3GWW - chain A; structure by X-ray diffraction, 2.46 A resolution.

# Chain A
Molecule: Transporter
Source organism: Aquifex aeolicus
UniProtKB: O67854 (O67854_AQUAE); residue numbers follow UniProt; this construct covers 1-513
Sequence (515 residues; row label = number of the first residue in the row):
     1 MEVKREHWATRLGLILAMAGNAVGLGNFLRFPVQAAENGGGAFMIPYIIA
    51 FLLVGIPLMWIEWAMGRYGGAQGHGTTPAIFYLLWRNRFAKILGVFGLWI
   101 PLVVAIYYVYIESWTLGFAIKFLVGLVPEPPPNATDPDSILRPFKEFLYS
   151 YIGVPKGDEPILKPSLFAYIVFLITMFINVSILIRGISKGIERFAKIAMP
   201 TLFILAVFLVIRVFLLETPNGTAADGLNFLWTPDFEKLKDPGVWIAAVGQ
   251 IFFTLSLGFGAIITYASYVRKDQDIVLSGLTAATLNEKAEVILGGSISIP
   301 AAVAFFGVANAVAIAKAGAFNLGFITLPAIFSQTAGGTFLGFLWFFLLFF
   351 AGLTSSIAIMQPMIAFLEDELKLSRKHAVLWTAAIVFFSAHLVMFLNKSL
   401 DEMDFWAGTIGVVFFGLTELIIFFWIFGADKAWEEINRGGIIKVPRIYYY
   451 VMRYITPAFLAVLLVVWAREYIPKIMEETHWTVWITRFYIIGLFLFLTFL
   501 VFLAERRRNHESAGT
Disordered / not traced: 1-4, 132-136, 511-515
Differences from the reference sequence: expression tag (514-515)
Ion coordination: Na+ site 1: Gly-20, Val-23, Ala-351, Thr-354, Ser-355; Na+ site 2: Ala-22, Asn-27, Thr-254, Asn-286 (together with leucine)
Small-molecule neighbours:
  - leucine (LEU): Asn-21, Ala-22, Gly-24, Leu-25, Gly-26, Asn-27, Val-104, Tyr-108, Phe-253, Thr-254, Leu-255, Ser-256, Phe-259, Ser-355, Ile-359
  - Fluoxetine (SFX; (3S)-N-methyl-3-phenyl-3-[4-(trifluoromethyl)phenoxy]propan-1-amine): Leu-25, Gly-26, Leu-29, Arg-30, Val-33, Gln-34, Tyr-107, Tyr-108, Ile-111, Phe-253, Ala-319, Phe-320, Leu-400, Asp-401, Asp-404
What the authors report for this chain:
  - binding site for Fluoxetine: Leu-25, Gly-26, Leu-29, Arg-30, Tyr-108, Phe-253, Asp-401
  - binding site for leucine: Leu-25, Gly-26, Tyr-108, Phe-253
  - conformationally variable residues (side-chain flip): Arg-30
  - contacts within the chain: Arg-30/Asp-404 (salt bridge)

# In short
Bound to chain A: leucine and Fluoxetine. Gly-20, Val-23, Ala-351, Thr-354 and Ser-355 form the Na+ site 1.
Ala-22, Asn-27, Thr-254 and Asn-286 form the Na+ site 2. The paper reports a binding site for Fluoxetine at
Leu-25, Gly-26 and Leu-29 among others; a binding site for leucine at Leu-25, Gly-26 and Tyr-108 among others.
Chain A is Transporter (Aquifex aeolicus); the structure, Leucine transporter LeuT in complex with
S-fluoxetine, was determined by X-ray diffraction (same publication as 3GWU and 3GWV).
